Entry 3X2F (X-ray diffraction, 2.04 A resolution); this record covers chains A and B.

# Chain A (and B)
Name: Adenosylhomocysteinase
Organism: Thermotoga maritima MSB8
Notes: EC 3.3.1.1; chain B of this document is another copy of the same molecule, construct and numbering; everything in this record applies to it too
UniProtKB: O51933 (SAHH_THEMA); residues 3-405 here correspond to UniProt positions 2-404 (UniProt number = residue number - 1)
Chain sequence (411 residues; row label = number of the first residue in the row):
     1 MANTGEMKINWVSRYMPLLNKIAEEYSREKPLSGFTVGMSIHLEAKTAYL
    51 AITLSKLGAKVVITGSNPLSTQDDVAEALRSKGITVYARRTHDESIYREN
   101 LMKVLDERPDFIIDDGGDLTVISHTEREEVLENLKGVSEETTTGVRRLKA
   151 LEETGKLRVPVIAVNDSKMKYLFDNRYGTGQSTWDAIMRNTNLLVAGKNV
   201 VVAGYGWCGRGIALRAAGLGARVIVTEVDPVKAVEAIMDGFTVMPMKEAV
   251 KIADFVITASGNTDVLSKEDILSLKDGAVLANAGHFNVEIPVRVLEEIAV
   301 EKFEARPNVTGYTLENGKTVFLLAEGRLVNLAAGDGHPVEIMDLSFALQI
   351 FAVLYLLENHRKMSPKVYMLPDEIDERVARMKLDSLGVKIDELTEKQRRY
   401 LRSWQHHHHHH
Unresolved in the structure: 1-2, 409-411 (chain B: 1, 406-411)
Construct notes: expression tag (1-2, 406-411)
Ion coordination: Na+ site 1: Gln72, Asp74, Glu77; Na+ site 2 near Asp384 (its only coordinating residue here)
Ligand contacts: NADH (NAI; 1,4-dihydronicotinamide adenine dinucleotide): Thr141, Thr142, Thr143, Phe173, Asp174, Thr179, Ala203, Gly204, Tyr205, Gly206, Trp207, Cys208, Gly209, Thr226, Glu227, Val228, Asp229, Lys232, Ala259, Ser260, Gly261, Asn262, Val265, Ala283, Gly284, His285, Leu328, Asn330, Leu331, His337
UniProt features mapped onto this chain:
  - binding site (substrate): Asp115, Glu140, Lys170, Asp174
  - binding site (NAD(+)): Thr141 to Thr143, Asn175, Gly204 to Gly209, Glu227, Asn262, Ala283 to His285, Asn330

# How chain A and chain B interact
Pairs across the interface (68):
  Thr4(A) with Pro307(B)
  Met7(A) with Glu304(B); Ala305(B)
  Trp11(A) with Thr191(B), hydrogen bond (side chain-backbone); Leu193(B), hydrophobic; Arg306(B); Phe321(B), hydrophobic
  Arg14(A) with Asp276(B), salt bridge; Thr319(B); Phe321(B)
  Tyr15(A) with Leu193(B), hydrophobic; Gly277(B), hydrogen bond (side chain-backbone); Phe321(B)
  Lys46(A) with Asn192(B)
  Tyr177(A) with Leu194(B); Ala196(B), hydrophobic; Gly218(B), hydrogen bond (side chain-backbone); Leu219(B); Gly220(B)
  Gln181(A) with Met188(B); Leu219(B)
  Asp185(A) with Asp185(B); Met188(B)
  Met188(A) with Gln181(B)
  Arg189(A) with Asp185(B); Arg189(B); Asp335(B)
  Thr191(A) with Trp11(B), hydrogen bond (backbone-side chain)
  Asn192(A) with Lys46(B), hydrogen bond; Asp335(B); His337(B), hydrogen bond (side chain-backbone); Pro338(B); Val339(B), hydrogen bond (backbone-backbone)
  Leu193(A) with Tyr15(B), hydrophobic; Glu340(B)
  Leu194(A) with Tyr177(B); Pro338(B); Glu340(B), hydrogen bond (backbone-side chain)
  Ala196(A) with Tyr177(B), hydrophobic
  Lys198(A) with Glu340(B), salt bridge
  Arg215(A) with Arg215(B); Gly218(B), hydrogen bond (side chain-backbone); Leu219(B)
  Gly218(A) with Tyr177(B), hydrogen bond (backbone-side chain); Arg215(B), hydrogen bond (backbone-side chain)
  Leu219(A) with Tyr177(B); Gln181(B)
  Gly220(A) with Tyr177(B)
  Asp276(A) with Arg14(B), salt bridge
  Gly277(A) with Arg14(B); Tyr15(B), hydrogen bond (backbone-side chain)
  Glu304(A) with Met7(B)
  Ala305(A) with Trp11(B), hydrophobic
  Arg306(A) with Trp11(B)
  Phe321(A) with Trp11(B), hydrophobic; Arg14(B); Tyr15(B)
  Asp335(A) with Met188(B); Arg189(B); Asn192(B)
  His337(A) with Asn192(B), hydrogen bond (backbone-side chain)
  Pro338(A) with Asn192(B); Leu194(B)
  Val339(A) with Asn192(B), hydrogen bond (backbone-backbone)
  Glu340(A) with Leu193(B); Leu194(B), hydrogen bond (side chain-backbone); Lys198(B), salt bridge
  Ile341(A) with Leu194(B), hydrophobic
Interface residues without a listed pair, chain A (37 interface residues in all): Lys8, Val279, Val309, Thr319
Interface residues without a listed pair, chain B (36 interface residues in all): Val279, Val309, Ile341

# Summary
The interface between chain A and chain B involves 37 residues on one side and 36 on the other; the contacts
include 15 hydrogen bonds and 4 salt bridges. Polar contacts include Arg14(A)-Asp276(B), Lys198(A)-Glu340(B)
and Trp11(A)-Thr191(B). Bound to chain A: NADH.
Chain A and chain B are both Adenosylhomocysteinase (Thermotoga maritima MSB8); the structure, A Thermophilic
S-Adenosylhomocysteine Hydrolase, was determined by X-ray diffraction (same publication as 3X2E).
